8PDE - chains A and L of the 5 polymer chains in the assembly; structure by X-ray diffraction, 2.40 A resolution.

[Chain A]
Protein: MEF2D protein
Source organism: Homo sapiens
Reference sequence: Q05BX2 (Q05BX2_HUMAN); numbering as in UniProt (aligned over 1-95)
Chain sequence (95 residues; numbered 1 to 95; the number before each row is that of its first residue):
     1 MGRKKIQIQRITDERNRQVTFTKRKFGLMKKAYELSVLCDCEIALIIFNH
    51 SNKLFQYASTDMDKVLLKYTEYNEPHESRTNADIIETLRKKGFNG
Unresolved in the structure: 1, 93-95

[Chain L]
Molecule: 14-nt DNA strand
Sequence (14 nucleotides; each row starts with the number of its first residue):
     2 TCTTATAAATAGTT

[Interface between chain A and chain L]
Pairs across the interface (17; chain A residue first):
  Gly2(A) with DA10(L), base contact; DT11(L), hydrogen bond to the base; DA12(L), sugar contact
  Arg3(A) with DA12(L), hydrogen bond to the base; DG13(L), sugar contact
  Lys4(A) with DA12(L), sugar contact; DG13(L), sugar contact
  Ile6(A) with DA12(L), phosphate contact; DG13(L), phosphate contact
  Thr20(A) with DA12(L), phosphate contact
  Lys23(A) with DT11(L), phosphate contact; DA12(L), base contact; DG13(L), base contact
  Arg24(A) with DT11(L), phosphate contact; DA12(L), salt bridge to the phosphate
  Gly27(A) with DT11(L), phosphate contact
  Lys30(A) with DA10(L), salt bridge to the phosphate
Also at the interface, not in a pair above, chain A (11 interface residues in all): Lys31, Glu34
Also at the interface, not in a pair above, chain L (5 interface residues in all): DA9

[Summary]
11 residues of chain A face 5 of chain L across their interface, with 2 hydrogen bonds and 2 salt bridges.
Polar pairs include Gly2(A)-DT11(L), Arg3(A)-DA12(L) and Arg24(A)-DA12(L).
Here chain A is MEF2D protein (Homo sapiens) and chain L is a 14-nt DNA strand. Entry 8PDE (Crystal Structure
of the MADS-box/MEF2 Domain of MEF2D bound to dsDNA and HDAC4 deacetylase binding motif) was determined by
X-ray diffraction (same publication as 8Q9N, 8Q9P, 8Q9Q, 8Q9R and 8C84).
